PDB entry 6B0R | X-ray diffraction, 1.82 A resolution | chains D and E of the 3 polymer chains in the assembly

# Chain D
Protein: Wilms tumor protein
From: Homo sapiens
Reference sequence: P19544 (WT1_HUMAN), isoform P19544-2; residues 321-437 here correspond to UniProt positions 304-420 (UniProt number = residue number - 17)
Sequence (119 residues; row label = number of the first residue in the row):
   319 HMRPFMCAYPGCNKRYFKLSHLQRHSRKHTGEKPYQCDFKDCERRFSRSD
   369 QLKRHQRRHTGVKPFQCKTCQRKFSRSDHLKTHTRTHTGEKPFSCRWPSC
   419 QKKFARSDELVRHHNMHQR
Not modelled in the structure: 319, 437
Differences from the reference sequence: expression tag (319-320); engineered mutation Arg-342 (Met325 in P19544)
Ion coordination: Zn2+ site 1: Cys-325, Cys-330, His-343, His-347; Zn2+ site 2: Cys-355, Cys-360, His-373, His-377; Zn2+ site 3: Cys-385, Cys-388, His-401, His-405; Zn2+ site 4: Cys-413, Cys-418, His-431, His-435
What the authors report for this chain:
  - binding site for the 15-nt DNA strand: Lys-336, His-339, Arg-342
  - specificity-determining residues: Arg-342

# Chain E
Molecule: 15-nt DNA strand
Sequence (15 nucleotides; each row starts with the number of its first residue):
     1 AGCGTGGGAGGGTTA

# How chain D and chain E interact
Pairs across the interface (39):
  Arg-321(D) with DG11(E), salt bridge to the phosphate
  Tyr-334(D) with DG10(E), hydrogen bond to the phosphate
  Phe-335(D) with DG11(E), phosphate contact
  Lys-336(D) with DG12(E), salt bridge to the phosphate
  His-339(D) with DG11(E), base contact; DG12(E), hydrogen bond to the base
  Arg-342(D) with DG10(E), hydrogen bond to the base; DG11(E), hydrogen bond to the base
  Lys-346(D) with DA9(E), salt bridge to the phosphate
  Arg-362(D) with DG7(E), phosphate contact
  Phe-364(D) with DG8(E), phosphate contact
  Arg-366(D) with DA9(E), hydrogen bond to the base; DG10(E), hydrogen bond to the base
  Gln-369(D) with DA9(E), hydrogen bond to the base
  Arg-372(D) with DG7(E), base contact; DG8(E), hydrogen bond to the base; DA9(E), base contact
  His-373(D) with DG7(E), salt bridge to the phosphate
  Arg-376(D) with DG6(E), hydrogen bond to the phosphate; DG7(E), salt bridge to the phosphate
  Arg-390(D) with DG4(E), phosphate contact
  Phe-392(D) with DT5(E), phosphate contact
  Ser-393(D) with DG6(E), hydrogen bond to the phosphate
  Arg-394(D) with DG6(E), hydrogen bond to the base; DG7(E), hydrogen bond to the base; DG8(E), base contact
  His-397(D) with DT5(E), stacking on the base; DG6(E), hydrogen bond to the base
  His-401(D) with DG4(E), salt bridge to the phosphate
  Thr-404(D) with DC3(E), phosphate contact
  Phe-422(D) with DG2(E), phosphate contact
  Arg-424(D) with DC3(E), base contact; DG4(E), hydrogen bond to the base; DT5(E), base contact
  Glu-427(D) with DG2(E), sugar contact; DC3(E), base contact
  Arg-430(D) with DA1(E), base contact; DG2(E), hydrogen bond to the base; DC3(E), base contact
Interface residues without a listed pair, chain D (32 interface residues in all): Lys-332, Ser-338, His-343, Asp-368, Lys-381, Thr-400, Lys-409
Interface residues without a listed pair, chain E (13 interface residues in all): DT13

# Summary
32 residues of chain D face 13 of chain E across their interface, with 15 hydrogen bonds, 6 salt bridges and 1
aromatic stacking contact. Among the polar pairs are His-339(D)/DG12(E), Arg-342(D)/DG10(E) and
Arg-342(D)/DG11(E). From the paper: a binding site for the 15-nt DNA strand at Lys-336(D), His-339(D) and
Arg-342(D); the specificity determinant Arg-342(D).
Chain D is Wilms tumor protein (Homo sapiens) and chain E is a 15-nt DNA strand; the structure, Zinc finger
Domain of WT1(-KTS form) with M342R Mutation and 14+1mer Oligonucleotide with 3' Triplet TGG, was determined
by X-ray diffraction, deposited together with 6B0O, 6B0P, 6B0Q and 6BLW.
